4A93 - chains C and K of the 15 polymer chains in the assembly; structure by X-ray diffraction, 3.40 A resolution.

# Chain C
Name: DNA-directed RNA polymerase II subunit RPB3
Source organism: Saccharomyces cerevisiae
UniProtKB: P16370 (RPB3_YEAST); numbering as in UniProt (aligned over 1-318)
Sequence (318 residues; each row starts with the number of its first residue):
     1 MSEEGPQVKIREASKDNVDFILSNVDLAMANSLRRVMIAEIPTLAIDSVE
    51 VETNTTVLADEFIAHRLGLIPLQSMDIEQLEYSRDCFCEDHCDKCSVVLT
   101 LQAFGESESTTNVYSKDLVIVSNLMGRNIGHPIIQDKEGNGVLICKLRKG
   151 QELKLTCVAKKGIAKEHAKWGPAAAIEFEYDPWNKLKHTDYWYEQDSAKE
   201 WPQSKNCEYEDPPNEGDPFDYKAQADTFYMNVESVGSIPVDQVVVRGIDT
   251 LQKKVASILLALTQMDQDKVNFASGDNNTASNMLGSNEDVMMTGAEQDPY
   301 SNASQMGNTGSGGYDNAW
Unresolved in the structure: 1-2, 269-318
Ion coordination: Zn2+: Cys-86, Cys-88, Cys-92, Cys-95
Swiss-Prot annotation at these positions:
  - binding site (Zn(2+)): Cys-86, Cys-88, Cys-92, Cys-95
  - modified residue: Ser-2 (N-acetylserine)
  - natural variant: Ala-30 (A30D: In mutant RPB3-1)
  - mutagenesis: Lys-9 (K9E: Transcript termination readthrough)

# Chain K
Name: DNA-directed RNA polymerase II subunit RPB11
Source organism: Saccharomyces cerevisiae
UniProtKB: P38902 (RPB11_YEAST); numbering as in UniProt (aligned over 1-120)
Sequence (120 residues; row label = number of the first residue in the row):
     1 MNAPDRFELFLLGEGESKLKIDPDTKAPNAVVITFEKEDHTLGNLIRAEL
    51 LNDRKVLFAAYKVEHPFFARFKLRIQTTEGYDPKDALKNACNSIINKLGA
   101 LKTNFETEWNLQTLAADDAF
Unresolved in the structure: 116-120
Swiss-Prot annotation at these positions:
  - mutagenesis: Glu-108 (E108G/V: Transcript termination readthrough; E108K: Transcript termination readthrough. Lethal), Leu-111 (L111P: Transcript termination readthrough), Leu-114 (L114P: Transcript termination readthrough)

# Chain C / chain K interface
Residue-residue contacts (79; chain C residue first):
  Glu-3(C) with Asn-104(K), hydrogen bond
  Glu-4(C) with Ala-100(K); Thr-103(K); Asn-104(K)
  Gly-5(C) with Ala-100(K)
  Pro-6(C) with Lys-97(K); Leu-101(K), hydrophobic; Asn-104(K), hydrogen bond (backbone-side chain)
  Gln-7(C) with Asn-104(K)
  Val-8(C) with Leu-101(K), hydrophobic; Phe-105(K); Glu-108(K)
  Lys-9(C) with Glu-108(K)
  Ile-10(C) with Glu-108(K), hydrogen bond (backbone-side chain); Trp-109(K); Gln-112(K)
  Ala-13(C) with Trp-109(K), hydrophobic; Leu-114(K)
  Ser-14(C) with Trp-109(K)
  Val-18(C) with Phe-105(K), hydrophobic; Trp-109(K), hydrophobic
  Phe-20(C) with Phe-105(K), hydrophobic
  Leu-22(C) with Leu-101(K), hydrophobic
  Asp-26(C) with Glu-49(K); Asn-52(K)
  Ala-28(C) with Asn-44(K); Ala-48(K), hydrophobic
  Met-29(C) with Leu-45(K), hydrophobic; Ile-94(K), hydrophobic; Leu-98(K), hydrophobic
  Ser-32(C) with Thr-41(K), hydrogen bond (side chain-backbone); Leu-45(K)
  Arg-35(C) with Asp-39(K), salt bridge; His-40(K); Thr-41(K), hydrogen bond
  Val-36(C) with Thr-41(K)
  Glu-40(C) with Thr-41(K)
  Arg-84(C) with Phe-10(K); Leu-11(K)
  Ala-164(C) with Arg-6(K), hydrogen bond (backbone-side chain)
  Lys-165(C) with Arg-6(K), hydrogen bond (backbone-side chain); Leu-9(K), hydrogen bond (side chain-backbone); Asp-39(K), salt bridge
  Glu-166(C) with Arg-6(K), hydrogen bond (backbone-side chain); Phe-7(K); Phe-10(K)
  His-167(C) with Arg-6(K)
  Asp-241(C) with Phe-105(K); Trp-109(K)
  Val-244(C) with Phe-105(K), hydrophobic
  Val-245(C) with Glu-106(K)
  Ile-248(C) with Leu-98(K); Leu-101(K), hydrophobic; Lys-102(K)
  Asp-249(C) with Lys-102(K), salt bridge
  Leu-251(C) with Leu-45(K), hydrophobic; Leu-98(K), hydrophobic
  Gln-252(C) with Ile-95(K), hydrogen bond (side chain-backbone); Leu-98(K); Gly-99(K); Lys-102(K)
  Lys-254(C) with Glu-38(K), salt bridge; Leu-42(K)
  Val-255(C) with Cys-91(K); Ile-94(K), hydrophobic; Ile-95(K)
  Ala-256(C) with Ile-95(K)
  Ile-258(C) with Leu-19(K); Phe-35(K), hydrophobic; Leu-42(K), hydrophobic; Cys-91(K), hydrophobic
  Leu-259(C) with Lys-88(K); Cys-91(K), hydrophobic; Asn-92(K)
  Leu-262(C) with Leu-19(K), hydrophobic; Lys-88(K)
  Met-265(C) with Leu-19(K)
  Asp-266(C) with Lys-84(K), salt bridge; Lys-88(K), salt bridge
Also at the interface, not in a pair above, chain C (45 interface residues in all): Leu-33, Ile-163, Val-240, Ala-261, Thr-263
Also at the interface, not in a pair above, chain K (42 interface residues in all): Ser-17, Lys-18, Ile-21, Leu-87, Ala-115

# Overview
45 residues of chain C face 42 of chain K across their interface, with 10 hydrogen bonds and 6 salt bridges.
Polar pairs include Arg-35(C)/Asp-39(K), Lys-165(C)/Asp-39(K) and Asp-249(C)/Lys-102(K).
Chain C is DNA-directed RNA polymerase II subunit RPB3 and chain K is DNA-directed RNA polymerase II subunit
RPB11, both from Saccharomyces cerevisiae; the structure, RNA Polymerase II elongation complex containing a
CPD Lesion, was determined by X-ray diffraction.
